6FKF - chains p and b of the 26 polymer chains in the assembly; structure by electron microscopy, 3.15 A resolution.

# Chain p
Protein: ATP synthase subunit b', chloroplastic
From: Spinacia oleracea
UniProt: P31853 (ATPX_SPIOL); residues 1-222 here = UniProt positions 1-222
Sequence (222 residues; numbered 1 to 222; the number before each row is that of its first residue):
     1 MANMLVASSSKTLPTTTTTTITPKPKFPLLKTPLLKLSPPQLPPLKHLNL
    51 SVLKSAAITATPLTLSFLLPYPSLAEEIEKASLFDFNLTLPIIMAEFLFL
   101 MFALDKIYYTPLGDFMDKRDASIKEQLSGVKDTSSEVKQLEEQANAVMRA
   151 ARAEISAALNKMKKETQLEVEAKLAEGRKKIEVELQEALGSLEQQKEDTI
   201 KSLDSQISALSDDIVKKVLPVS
Not modelled in the structure: 1-77, 221-222

# Chain b
Protein: ATP synthase subunit b, chloroplastic
From: Spinacia oleracea
UniProt: P06453 (ATPF_SPIOL); residue numbers follow UniProt; this construct covers 1-184
Sequence (184 residues; row label = number of the first residue in the row):
     1 MKNVTDSFVFLGHWPSAGSFGFNTDILATNLINLSVVLGVLIFFGKGVLS
    51 DLLDNRKQRILNTIRNSEELRGKAIEQLEKARARLKKVEMDADQFRVNGY
   101 SEIEREKMNLINSTYKTLEQFENYKNETIQFEQQKAINQVRQRVFQQALQ
   151 GALGTLNSCLNNELHLRTINANIGMFGAMNEITD
Not modelled in the structure: 1-22, 183-184

# Chain p / chain b interface
Contacting residue pairs (52; chain p residue first):
  R119(p) - R56(b)
  R119(p) - I60(b)
  I123(p) - T63(b)
  I123(p) - I64(b)  hydrophobic
  I123(p) - S67(b)  hydrogen bond (backbone-side chain)
  Q126(p) - S67(b)
  Q126(p) - R71(b)  hydrogen bond
  V130(p) - L70(b)
  V130(p) - A74(b)  hydrophobic
  T133(p) - A74(b)
  T133(p) - L78(b)
  E136(p) - L78(b)
  V137(p) - Q77(b)
  V137(p) - L78(b)  hydrophobic
  L140(p) - A81(b)  hydrophobic
  L140(p) - R82(b)
  A144(p) - L85(b)  hydrophobic
  M148(p) - V88(b)  hydrophobic
  M148(p) - D91(b)
  A151(p) - A92(b)
  R152(p) - F95(b)
  E154(p) - R96(b)  salt bridge
  I155(p) - F95(b)
  I155(p) - R96(b)
  L159(p) - I103(b)  hydrophobic
  M162(p) - K107(b)  hydrogen bond (backbone-side chain)
  K163(p) - K107(b)
  T166(p) - K107(b)  hydrogen bond
  V170(p) - I111(b)  hydrophobic
  V170(p) - T114(b)
  L174(p) - T114(b)
  R178(p) - F121(b)
  I181(p) - E122(b)
  I181(p) - K125(b)  hydrogen bond (backbone-side chain)
  E182(p) - K125(b)
  L185(p) - K125(b)
  L185(p) - I129(b)  hydrophobic
  A188(p) - I129(b)  hydrophobic
  L189(p) - E132(b)
  L192(p) - Q133(b)
  K196(p) - A136(b)
  K196(p) - V140(b)
  I200(p) - V140(b)  hydrophobic
  I200(p) - R143(b)
  I207(p) - V144(b)  hydrophobic
  I207(p) - Q147(b)
  L210(p) - V144(b)  hydrophobic
  S211(p) - A148(b)  hydrogen bond (side chain-backbone)
  I214(p) - A152(b)  hydrophobic
  V215(p) - L156(b)  hydrophobic
  V218(p) - L156(b)  hydrophobic
  P220(p) - A171(b)  hydrophobic
Other interface residues (no listed pair), chain p (42 interface residues in all): Q143, V147, Q167, K173, E184, T199
Other interface residues (no listed pair), chain b (44 interface residues in all): I75, G99, L110, T117, L118, T128, Q139

# Overview
42 residues of chain p face 44 of chain b across their interface; the contacts include 6 hydrogen bonds and 1
salt bridge. Among the polar pairs are E154(p)-R96(b), I123(p)-S67(b) and Q126(p)-R71(b).
Here chain p is ATP synthase subunit b', chloroplastic and chain b is ATP synthase subunit b, chloroplastic,
both from Spinacia oleracea. Entry 6FKF (Chloroplast F1Fo conformation 1) was determined by electron
microscopy, deposited together with 6FKH and 6FKI.
